Entry 1L61 (X-ray diffraction, 1.80 A resolution); this record covers chain A.

# Chain A
Molecule: Lysozyme
Organism: Enterobacteria phage T4
Notes: EC 3.2.1.17
UniProt: P00720 (LYS_BPT4); residues 1-164 here = UniProt positions 1-164
Sequence (164 residues; each row starts with the number of its first residue):
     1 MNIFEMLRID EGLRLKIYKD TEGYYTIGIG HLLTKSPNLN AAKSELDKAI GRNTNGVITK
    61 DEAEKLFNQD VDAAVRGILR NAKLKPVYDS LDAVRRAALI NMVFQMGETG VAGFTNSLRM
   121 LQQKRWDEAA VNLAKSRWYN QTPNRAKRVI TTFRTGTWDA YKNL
Not modelled in the structure: 163-164
Differences from the reference sequence: conflict N38 (Ser in P00720), T54 (Cys in P00720), A97 (Cys in P00720)
UniProt features mapped onto this chain:
  - active site (Proton donor/acceptor): E11, D20
  - binding site (substrate): L32, F104, S117, N132
  - mutagenesis: E11 (E11A/F/H/M/N: Complete loss of enzymatic activity; E11N: Loss of 84% of enzymatic activity; E11Q: Complete loss of activity), D20 (D20A/N/S/T: Complete loss of enzymatic activity; D20C: Nearly no effet on specific enzymatic activity; D20E/Q: Loss of 99% of enzymatic activity), T26 (T26E: Complete loss of activity at neutral pH; covalently bound substrate; T26H: Facilitates transglycosylation more effectively than hydrolysis; covalently bound substrate), G30 (G30A: Almost complete loss of enzymatic activity; G30F: Almost complete loss of enzymatic activity. The enzyme is destabilized by 1.5 kcal/mol), S117 (S117F: 10-fold decrease in enzymatic activity; S117I: 500-fold decrease in enzymatic activity; S117V: 50-fold decrease in enzymatic activity), N132 (N132I: 5-fold decrease in enzymatic activity; N132M/F: 2-fold decrease in enzymatic activity)

# Summary
UniProt lists active-site residues E11 and D20, 4 substrate-binding residues and 6 mutagenesis sites.
Chain A is Lysozyme (Enterobacteria phage T4); the structure, Analysis of the interaction between charged side
chains and the alpha-helix dipole using designed thermostable mutants ..., was determined by X-ray diffraction
together with 1L55, 1L57, 1L59, 1L62 and 1L63 from the same study.
